4GJP - chains B and H of the 6 polymer chains in the assembly; structure by X-ray diffraction, 1.94 A resolution.

Chain B:
Name: Hax3
Organism: Xanthomonas campestris pv. armoraciae
Notes: fragment: TAL effector
UniProt: Q3ZD72 (Q3ZD72_XANCA); residues 231-720 here = UniProt positions 231-720
Sequence (499 residues; row label = number of the first residue in the row):
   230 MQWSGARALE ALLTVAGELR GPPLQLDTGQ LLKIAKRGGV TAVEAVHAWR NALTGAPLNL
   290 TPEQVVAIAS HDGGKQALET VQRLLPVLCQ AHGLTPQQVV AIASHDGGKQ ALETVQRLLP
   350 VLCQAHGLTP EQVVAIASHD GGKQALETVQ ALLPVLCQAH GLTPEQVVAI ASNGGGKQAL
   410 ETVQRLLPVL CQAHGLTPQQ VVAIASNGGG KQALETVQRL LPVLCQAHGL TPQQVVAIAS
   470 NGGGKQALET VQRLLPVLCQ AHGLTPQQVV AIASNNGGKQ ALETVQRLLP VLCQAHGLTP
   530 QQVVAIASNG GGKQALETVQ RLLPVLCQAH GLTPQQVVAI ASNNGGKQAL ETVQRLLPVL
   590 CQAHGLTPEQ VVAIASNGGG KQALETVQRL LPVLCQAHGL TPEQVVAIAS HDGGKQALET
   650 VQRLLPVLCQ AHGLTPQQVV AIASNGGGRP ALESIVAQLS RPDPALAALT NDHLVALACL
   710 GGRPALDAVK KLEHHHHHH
Unresolved in the structure: 230, 693-696, 724-728
Differences from the reference sequence: expression tag (230, 721-728); engineered mutation His300 (Asn in Q3ZD72), Asp301 (Ile in Q3ZD72), His368 (Asn in Q3ZD72), Asp369 (Ile in Q3ZD72), Asn402 (His in Q3ZD72), Gly403 (Asp in Q3ZD72), Asn436 (His in Q3ZD72), Gly437 (Asp in Q3ZD72), Asn470 (His in Q3ZD72), Gly471 (Asp in Q3ZD72), Asn505 (Ser in Q3ZD72), Gly539 (Ser in Q3ZD72), Asn573 (Ser in Q3ZD72), Asn606 (His in Q3ZD72), Gly607 (Asp in Q3ZD72), His640 (Asn in Q3ZD72), Asp641 (Ile in Q3ZD72)

Chain H:
Molecule: 17-nt DNA strand
Sequence (17 nucleotides; numbered -14 to 2; the number before each row is that of its first residue; numbers below 1 keep their minus sign (DA-14 is residue -14)):
   -14 AGAGACGCGA AGGGACA
Unresolved in the structure: -14

Chain B / chain H interface:
Residue-residue contacts (8; chain B residue first):
  Lys262(B) - DA-5(H)  salt bridge to the phosphate
  Lys265(B) - DA-4(H)  salt bridge to the phosphate
  Arg266(B) - DA-4(H)  hydrogen bond to the base
  Arg266(B) - DG-3(H)  hydrogen bond to the base
  Arg266(B) - DG-2(H)  base contact
  Asp301(B) - DG-2(H)  base contact
  His368(B) - DC-7(H)  phosphate contact
  Asp369(B) - DA-4(H)  base contact
Other interface residues (no listed pair), chain B (11 interface residues in all): His300, His334, Asp335, Asn436, Asn505
Other interface residues (no listed pair), chain H (8 interface residues in all): DC-9, DG-8, DG-6

Summary:
11 residues of chain B face 8 of chain H across their interface, with 2 hydrogen bonds and 2 salt bridges.
Among the polar pairs are Arg266(B)-DA-4(H), Arg266(B)-DG-3(H) and Lys262(B)-DA-5(H).
Chain B is Hax3 (Xanthomonas campestris pv. armoraciae) and chain H is a 17-nt DNA strand; the structure,
Crystal structure of the TAL effector dHax3 bound to dsDNA containing repetitive methyl-CpG, was determined by
X-ray diffraction.
